Entry 7UQI (electron microscopy, 3.80 A resolution); this record covers chains F and G of the 9 polymer chains in the assembly.

[Chain F (and G)]
Protein: ATPase histone chaperone YTA7
From: Saccharomyces cerevisiae
Notes: EC 3.6.1.-; chain G of this document is another copy of the same molecule, construct and numbering; everything in this record applies to it too
Reference sequence: P40340 (ATAD2_YEAST); residue numbers follow UniProt; this construct covers 1-1379
Amino-acid sequence (1416 residues; each row starts with the number of its first residue; numbers below 1 keep their minus sign (His-36 is residue -36)):
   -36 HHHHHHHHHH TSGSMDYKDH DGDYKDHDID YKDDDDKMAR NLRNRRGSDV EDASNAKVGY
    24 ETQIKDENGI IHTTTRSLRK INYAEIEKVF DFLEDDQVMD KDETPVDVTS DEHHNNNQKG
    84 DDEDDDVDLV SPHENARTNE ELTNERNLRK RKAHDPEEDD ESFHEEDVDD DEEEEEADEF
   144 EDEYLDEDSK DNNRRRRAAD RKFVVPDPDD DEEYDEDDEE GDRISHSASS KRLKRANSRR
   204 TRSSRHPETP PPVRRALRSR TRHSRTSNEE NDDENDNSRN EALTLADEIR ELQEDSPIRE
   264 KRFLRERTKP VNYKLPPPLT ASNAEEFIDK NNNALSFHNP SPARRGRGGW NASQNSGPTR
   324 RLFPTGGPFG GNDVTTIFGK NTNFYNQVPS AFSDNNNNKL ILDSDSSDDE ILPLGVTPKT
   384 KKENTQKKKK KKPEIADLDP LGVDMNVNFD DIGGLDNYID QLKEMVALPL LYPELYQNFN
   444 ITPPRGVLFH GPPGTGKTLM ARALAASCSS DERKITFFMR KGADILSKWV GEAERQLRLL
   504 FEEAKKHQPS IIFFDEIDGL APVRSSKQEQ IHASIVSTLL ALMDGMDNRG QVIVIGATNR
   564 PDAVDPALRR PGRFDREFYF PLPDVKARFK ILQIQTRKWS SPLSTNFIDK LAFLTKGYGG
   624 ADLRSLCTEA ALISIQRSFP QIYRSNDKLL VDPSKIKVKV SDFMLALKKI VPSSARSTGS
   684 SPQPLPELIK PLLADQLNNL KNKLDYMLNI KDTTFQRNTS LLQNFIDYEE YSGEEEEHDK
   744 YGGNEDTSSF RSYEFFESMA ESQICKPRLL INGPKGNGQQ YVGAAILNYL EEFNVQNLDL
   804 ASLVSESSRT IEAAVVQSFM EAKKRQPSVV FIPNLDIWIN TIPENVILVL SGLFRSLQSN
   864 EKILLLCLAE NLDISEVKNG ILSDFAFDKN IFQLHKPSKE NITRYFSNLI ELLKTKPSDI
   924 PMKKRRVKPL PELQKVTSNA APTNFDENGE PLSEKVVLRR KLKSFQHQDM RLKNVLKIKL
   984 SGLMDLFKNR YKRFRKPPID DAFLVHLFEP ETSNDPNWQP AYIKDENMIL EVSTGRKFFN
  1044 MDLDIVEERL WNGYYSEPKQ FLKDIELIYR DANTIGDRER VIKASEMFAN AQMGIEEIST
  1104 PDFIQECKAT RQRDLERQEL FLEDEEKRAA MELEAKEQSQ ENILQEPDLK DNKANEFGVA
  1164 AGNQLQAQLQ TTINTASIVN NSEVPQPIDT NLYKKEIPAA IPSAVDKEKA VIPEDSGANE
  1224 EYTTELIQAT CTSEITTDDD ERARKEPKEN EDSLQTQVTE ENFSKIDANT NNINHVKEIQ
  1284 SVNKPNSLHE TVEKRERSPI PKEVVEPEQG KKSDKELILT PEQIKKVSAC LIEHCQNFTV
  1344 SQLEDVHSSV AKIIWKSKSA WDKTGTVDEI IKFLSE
Unresolved in the structure: -36 to 406, 527-537, 735-750, 940-1317, 1379 (chain G: -36 to 319, 350-953, 1013-1023, 1132-1379)
Differences from the reference sequence: expression tag (-36 to 0)
Curated features (UniProtKB/Swiss-Prot):
  - binding site (ATP): Gly454 to Thr461
  - modified residue: Ala2 (N-acetylalanine), Ser11 (Phosphoserine), Ser17 (Phosphoserine), Ser94 (Phosphoserine), Thr212 (Phosphothreonine), Thr229 (Phosphothreonine), Ser241 (Phosphoserine), Ser259 (Phosphoserine), Ser285 (Phosphoserine), Ser367 (Phosphoserine), Ser369 (Phosphoserine), Ser370 (Phosphoserine), Ser735 (Phosphoserine), Ser1142 (Phosphoserine), Ser1256 (Phosphoserine)

[Interface between chain F and chain G]
Pairs across the interface - 4 pairs, chain F then chain G:
  Trp492(F) with Glu1069(G), hydrogen bond
  Val493(F) with Leu1065(G), hydrophobic
  Gly494(F) with Lys1062(G)
  Arg498(F) with Lys1111(G)
Interface residues without a listed pair, chain F (6 interface residues in all): Glu495, Arg501
Interface residues without a listed pair, chain G (5 interface residues in all): Phe1091

[In short]
6 residues of chain F and 5 residues of chain G are in contact; the contacts include 1 hydrogen bond. The
hydrogen-bonded pair is Trp492(F)-Glu1069(G). Curated annotation (UniProt) lists 8 ATP-binding residues on
chain F.
Both chains are ATPase histone chaperone YTA7 (Saccharomyces cerevisiae). Entry 7UQI (Cryo-EM structure of the
S. cerevisiae chromatin remodeler Yta7 hexamer bound to ADP) was determined by electron microscopy together
with 7UQJ and 7UQK from the same study.
